Entry 4IJP (X-ray diffraction, 2.25 A resolution); this record covers chain A.

== Chain A ==
Molecule: Serine/threonine-protein kinase PRP4 homolog
From: Homo sapiens
Notes: EC 2.7.11.1; fragment: kinase domain
UniProtKB: Q13523 (PRP4B_HUMAN); residues 657-1007 here = UniProt positions 657-1007
Amino-acid sequence (358 residues; each row starts with the number of its first residue):
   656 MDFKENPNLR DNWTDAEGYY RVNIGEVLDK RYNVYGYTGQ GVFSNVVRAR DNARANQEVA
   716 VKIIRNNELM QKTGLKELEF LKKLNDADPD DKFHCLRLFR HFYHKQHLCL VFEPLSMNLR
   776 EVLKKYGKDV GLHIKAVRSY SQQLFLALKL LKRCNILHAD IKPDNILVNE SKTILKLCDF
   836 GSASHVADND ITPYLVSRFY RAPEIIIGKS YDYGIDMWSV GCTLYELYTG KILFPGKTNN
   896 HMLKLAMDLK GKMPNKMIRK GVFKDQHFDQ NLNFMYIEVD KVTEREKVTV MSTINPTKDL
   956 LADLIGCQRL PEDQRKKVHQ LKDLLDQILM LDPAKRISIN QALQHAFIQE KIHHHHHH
Not modelled in the structure: 656-669, 936-938, 961-962, 1006-1013
Sequence notes: expression tag (656, 1008-1013)
Modified positions: Tyr-849 (o-phosphotyrosine; PTR)
Swiss-Prot annotation at these positions:
  - active site: Asp-815 (Proton acceptor)
  - binding site (ATP): Thr-693 to Val-701, Lys-717
  - modified residue: Lys-717 (N6-acetyllysine), Tyr-849 (Phosphotyrosine), Ser-852 (Phosphoserine)
  - cross-link: Lys-659 (Glycyl lysine isopeptide (Lys-Gly) (interchain with G-Cter in SUMO2))
  - natural variant: Phe-658 (F658L: In a breast cancer sample)
  - mutagenesis: Lys-717 (K717R: Loss of kinase activity)
Small-molecule neighbours: 1EH (4-(5-{[(2-chloropyridin-4-yl)methyl]carbamoyl}thiophen-2-yl)-1-benzothiophene-2-carboxamide): Thr-693, Val-701, Arg-703, Ala-715, Lys-717, Leu-751, Phe-767, Glu-768, Leu-770, Ser-771, Met-772, Asn-773, Glu-776, Leu-822, Cys-833, Asp-834
What the authors report for this chain:
  - post-translational modification sites: Tyr-849
  - conformationally variable residues (loop rearrangement): Phe-698
  - contacts within the chain: Lys-717/Glu-732 (salt bridge)
  - binding site for 1EH: Tyr-692, Thr-693, Val-701, Arg-703, Ala-715, Lys-717, Leu-751, Phe-767, Leu-770, Met-772, Glu-776, Asp-819, Leu-822, Cys-833
  - mutagenesis - K717A: abolished catalytic activity on ELK-1 peptide
  - mutagenesis - K717A: abolished catalytic activity on PAK4

== In short ==
Ligands of chain A: compound 1EH. From UniProt: active-site residue Asp-815, 10 ATP-binding residues and one
mutagenesis site. The paper reports a binding site for 1EH at Tyr-692, Thr-693 and Val-701 among others; K717A
abolishes catalytic activity on ELK-1 peptide.
Chain A is Serine/threonine-protein kinase PRP4 homolog (Homo sapiens); the structure, Crystal Structure of
Human PRPF4B kinase domain in complex with
4-{5-[(2-Chloro-pyridin-4-ylmethyl)-carbamoyl]-thiophen-2-yl}-benzo[b]thiophene-2-carboxylic acid amine, was
determined by X-ray diffraction, deposited together with 4IAN, 4IFC and 4IIR.
